PDB entry 3UCS | X-ray diffraction, 1.87 A resolution | chains B and C of the 4 polymer chains in the assembly

# Chain B
Protein: Chaperone-modulator protein CbpM
From: Klebsiella pneumoniae
UniProtKB: B5Y388 (B5Y388_KLEP3); residue numbers follow UniProt; this construct covers 2-101
Amino-acid sequence (102 residues; numbered 0 to 101; the number before each row is that of its first residue; numbering starts at 0):
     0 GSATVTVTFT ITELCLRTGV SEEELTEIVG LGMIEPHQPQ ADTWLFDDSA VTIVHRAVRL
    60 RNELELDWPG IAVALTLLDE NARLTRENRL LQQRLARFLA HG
Unresolved in the structure: 0-1
Differences from the reference sequence: expression tag (0-1); conflict D41 (Glu in B5Y388)

# Chain C
Protein: Curved DNA-binding protein
From: Escherichia coli
UniProtKB: P36659 (CBPA_ECOLI); residues 2-73 here = UniProt positions 2-73
Amino-acid sequence (74 residues; row label = number of the first residue in the row; numbering starts at 0):
     0 GSELKDYYAI MGVKPTDDLK TIKTAYRRLA RKYHPDVSKE PDAEARFKEV AEAWEVLSDE
    60 QRRAEYDQMW QHRN
Differences from the reference sequence: expression tag (0-1)

# Interface between chain B and chain C
Contacting residue pairs (17):
  G29(B) - T23(C)
  G29(B) - R27(C)
  L30(B) - T23(C)
  L30(B) - R26(C)
  L30(B) - R27(C)
  L30(B) - R30(C)  hydrogen bond (backbone-side chain)
  G31(B) - R27(C)
  G31(B) - R30(C)  hydrogen bond (backbone-side chain)
  M32(B) - R30(C)
  P68(B) - R26(C)
  A71(B) - R30(C)
  V72(B) - R30(C)
  T75(B) - R30(C)  hydrogen bond
  T75(B) - V36(C)
  L76(B) - V36(C)  hydrophobic
  E79(B) - D35(C)
  E79(B) - V36(C)
Interface residues without a listed pair, chain B (11 interface residues in all): E26
Interface residues without a listed pair, chain C (7 interface residues in all): K38

# In short
11 residues of chain B and 7 residues of chain C are in contact, with 3 hydrogen bonds. Polar contacts include
L30(B)-R30(C), G31(B)-R30(C) and T75(B)-R30(C).
Here chain B is Chaperone-modulator protein CbpM (Klebsiella pneumoniae) and chain C is Curved DNA-binding
protein (Escherichia coli). Entry 3UCS (Crystal structure of the complex between CBPA J-domain and CBPM) was
determined by X-ray diffraction.
